Entry 4OMK (X-ray diffraction, 1.75 A resolution); this record covers chain A.

[Chain A]
Protein: SEC14-like protein 2
Source organism: Homo sapiens
UniProt: O76054 (S14L2_HUMAN); residue numbers follow UniProt; this construct covers 1-275
Chain sequence (278 residues; each row starts with the number of its first residue; numbers below 1 keep their minus sign (Gly-2 is residue -2)):
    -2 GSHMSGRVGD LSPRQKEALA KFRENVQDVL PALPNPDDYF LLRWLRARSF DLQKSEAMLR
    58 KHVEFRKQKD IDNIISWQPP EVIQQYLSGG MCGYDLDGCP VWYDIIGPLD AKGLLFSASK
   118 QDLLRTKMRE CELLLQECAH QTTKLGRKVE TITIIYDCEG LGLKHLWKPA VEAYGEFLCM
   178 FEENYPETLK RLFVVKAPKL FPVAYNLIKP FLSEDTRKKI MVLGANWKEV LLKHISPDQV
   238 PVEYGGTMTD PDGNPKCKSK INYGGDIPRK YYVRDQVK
Unresolved in the structure: -2 to 0, 275
Differences from the reference sequence: expression tag (-2 to 0)
Small-molecule neighbours: squalene (SQL; (6E,10E,14E,18E)-2,6,10,15,19,23-hexamethyltetracosa-2,6,10,14,18,22-hexaene): Leu84, Ile103, Leu106, Ala108, Leu111, Leu112, Leu120, Leu121, Lys124, Ile151, Tyr153, Cys155, Leu158, His162, Leu163, Ala167, Val168, Ala170, Tyr171, Phe174, Leu175, Leu186, Leu189, Phe198, Ala201, Tyr202, Ile205, Leu209, Thr213, Ile217
Swiss-Prot annotation at these positions:
  - modified residue (N6-succinyllysine): Lys51, Lys253, Lys257

[Overview]
Chain A binds squalene.
Chain A is SEC14-like protein 2 (Homo sapiens); the structure, Crystal structure of SPF bound to squalene, was
determined by X-ray diffraction, deposited together with 4OMJ.
